PDB entry 8D37 | electron microscopy, 2.65 A resolution | chains A and C of the 5 polymer chains in the assembly

== Chain A ==
Molecule: DNA polymerase subunit gamma-1
Source organism: Homo sapiens
Notes: EC 2.7.7.7
Reference sequence: P54098 (DPOG1_HUMAN); residue numbers follow UniProt; this construct covers 1-1239
Chain sequence (1245 residues; each row starts with the number of its first residue):
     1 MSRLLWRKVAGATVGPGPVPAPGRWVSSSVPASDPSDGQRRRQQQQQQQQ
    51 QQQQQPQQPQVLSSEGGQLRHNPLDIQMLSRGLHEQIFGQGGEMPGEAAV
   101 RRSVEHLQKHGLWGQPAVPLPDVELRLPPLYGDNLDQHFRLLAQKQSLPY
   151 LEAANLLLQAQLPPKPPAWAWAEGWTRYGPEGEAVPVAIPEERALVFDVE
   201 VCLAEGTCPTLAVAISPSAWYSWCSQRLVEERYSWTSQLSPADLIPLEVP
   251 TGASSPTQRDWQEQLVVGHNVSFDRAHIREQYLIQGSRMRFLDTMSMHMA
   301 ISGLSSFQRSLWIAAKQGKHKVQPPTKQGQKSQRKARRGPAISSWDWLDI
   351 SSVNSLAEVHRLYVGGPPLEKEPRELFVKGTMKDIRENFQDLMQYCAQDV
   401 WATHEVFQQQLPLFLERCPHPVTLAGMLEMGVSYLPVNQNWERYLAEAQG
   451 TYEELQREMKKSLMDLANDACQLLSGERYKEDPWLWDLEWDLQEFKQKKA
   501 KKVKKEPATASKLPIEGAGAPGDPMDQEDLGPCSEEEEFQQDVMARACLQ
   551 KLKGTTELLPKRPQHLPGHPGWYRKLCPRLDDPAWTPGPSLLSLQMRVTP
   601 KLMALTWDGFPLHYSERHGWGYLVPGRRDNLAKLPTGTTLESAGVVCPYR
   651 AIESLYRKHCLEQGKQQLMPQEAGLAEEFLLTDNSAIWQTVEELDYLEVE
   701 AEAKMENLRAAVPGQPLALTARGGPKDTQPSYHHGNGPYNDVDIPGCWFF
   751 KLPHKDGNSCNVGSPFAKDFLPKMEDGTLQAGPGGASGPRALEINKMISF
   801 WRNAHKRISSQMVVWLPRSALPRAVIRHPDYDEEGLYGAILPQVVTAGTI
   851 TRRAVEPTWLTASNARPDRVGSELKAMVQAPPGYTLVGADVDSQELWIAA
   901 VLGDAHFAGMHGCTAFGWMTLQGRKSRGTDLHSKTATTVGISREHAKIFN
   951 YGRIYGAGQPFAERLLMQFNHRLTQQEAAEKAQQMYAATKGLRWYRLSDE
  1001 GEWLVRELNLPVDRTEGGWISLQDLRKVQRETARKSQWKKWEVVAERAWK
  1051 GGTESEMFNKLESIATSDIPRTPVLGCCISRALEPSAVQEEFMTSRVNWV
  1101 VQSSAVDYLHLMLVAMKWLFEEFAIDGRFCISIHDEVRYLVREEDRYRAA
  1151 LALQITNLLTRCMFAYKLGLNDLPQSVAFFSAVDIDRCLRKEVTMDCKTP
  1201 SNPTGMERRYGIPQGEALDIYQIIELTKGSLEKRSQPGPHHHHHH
Unresolved in the structure: 1-68, 252-259, 317-341, 500-529, 632-644, 664-729, 998-1048, 1236-1245
Sequence notes: expression tag (1240-1245)
UniProt features mapped onto this chain:
  - region: Gln43 to Gln55 (Does not contribute to polymerase and exonuclease enzymatic activities), Thr858 to Asn864 (Trigger loop)
  - motif: Val196 to Glu200 (Exo I), Val267 to Arg275 (Exo II), Tyr395 to Thr403 (Exo III), Val887 to Leu896 (Pol A), Arg943 to Gly958 (Pol B), His1134 to Val1141 (Pol C)
  - active site: Asp198 (Exonuclease activity)
  - binding site (DNA): Ser306, Ser593, Lys806, Thr849, Thr1094, Ser1095
  - binding site (RNA): Arg579, His754, Gly763, Lys768, Ser863, Arg869
  - binding site (a 2'-deoxyribonucleoside 5'-triphosphate): Asp890, Val891, Ser893, Glu895, Arg943, Lys947, Tyr951, Asp1135
  - binding site (Mg(2+)): Asp890, Val891, Asp1135
  - site (Critical for replication fidelity and mismatch recognition): Arg853, Gln1102
  - natural variant: Arg3 (R3P: In PEOB1 and SANDO), Gln55 (Q55QQ; Q55QQQ), Arg227 (R227W: In PEOB1 and MTDPS4B), Arg232 (R232G: In MTDPS4A; R232H: In LS), Leu244 (L244P: In MTDPS4A), Thr251 (T251I: In PEOB1, MTDPS4A and MTDPS4B), Gly268 (G268A: In PEOB1), Arg275 (R275Q: Found in a patient with epileptic encephalopathy, developmental delay and moderate intellectual disability; uncertain significance), His277 (H277L: In PEOB1; uncertain significance), Gly303 (G303R: In MTDPS4A), Leu304 (L304R: In PEOB1 and SANDO; L304SANDO: In PEOB1), Ser305 (S305R: In MTDPS4A), 52 further natural variant entries in UniProt
  - mutagenesis: Asp198 (D198A: Abolishes exonuclease activity; when associated with A-200. Decreases polymerase exonucleolytic proofreading by 30-fold for the T:G mismatch and by 14-fold for the A:A mismatch ...), Glu200 (E200A: Abolishes exonuclease activity; when associated with A-198. Decreases polymerase exonucleolytic proofreading by 30-fold for the T:G mismatch and by 14-fold for the A:A mismatch ...), Asp274 (D274A: Unable to idle at the 5'-end of the nascent DNA strand. Continues DNA synthesis into double-stranded DNA past the 5'-end creating a flap structure that cannot be ligated), Lys498 (K498C: Decreases processive DNA synthesis), Lys499 (K499C: Decreases processive DNA synthesis), Lys501 (K501C: Decreases processive DNA synthesis), Val543 to Leu558 (Markedly decreases the stimulation by POLG2, resulting in impaired processive DNA synthesis), Leu549 (L549N: Decreases processive DNA synthesis), Leu552 (L552N: Decreases processive DNA synthesis), Lys553 (K553N: Decreases processive DNA synthesis), Arg853 (R853A: Abolishes primer DNA extention in the presence of dNTPs. Impairs intrinsic polymerase processivity. Enhances exonuclease activity leading to primer DNA degradation), Asp890 (D890N: Abolishes DNA polymerase activity), 1 further mutagenesis entry in UniProt
Disulfides: Cys418-Cys1077
Metal / ion sites: Ca2+: Asp890, Val891, Asp1135 (together with 2'-deoxycytidine-5'-triphosphate)
Small-molecule neighbours: 2'-deoxycytidine-5'-triphosphate (DCP): Arg853, Asp890, Val891, Asp892, Ser893, Gln894, Glu895, His932, Arg943, Lys947, Ile948, Tyr951, Asp1135

== Chain C ==
Molecule: DNA polymerase subunit gamma-2, mitochondrial
Source organism: Homo sapiens
Reference sequence: Q9UHN1 (DPOG2_HUMAN); residues 1-485 here = UniProt positions 1-485
Chain sequence (491 residues; numbered 1 to 491; the number before each row is that of its first residue):
     1 MRSRVAVRACHKVCRCLLSGFGGRVDAGQPELLTERSSPKGGHVKSHAEL
    51 EGNGEHPEAPGSGEGSEALLEICQRRHFLSGSKQQLSRDSLLSGCHPGFG
   101 PLGVELRKNLAAEWWTSVVVFREQVFPVDALHHKPGPLLPGDSAFRLVSA
   151 ETLREILQDKELSKEQLVAFLENVLKTSGKLRENLLHGALEHYVNCLDLV
   201 NKRLPYGLAQIGVCFHPVFDTKQIRNGVKSIGEKTEASLVWFTPPRTSNQ
   251 WLDFWLRHRLQWWRKFAMSPSNFSSSDCQDEEGRKGNKLYYNFPWGKELI
   301 ETLWNLGDHELLHMYPGNVSKLHGRDGRKNVVPCVLSVNGDLDRGMLAYL
   351 YDSFQLTENSFTRKKNLHRKVLKLHPCLAPIKVALDVGRGPTLELRQVCQ
   401 GLFNELLENGISVWPGYLETMQSSLEQLYSKYDEMSILFTVLVTETTLEN
   451 GLIHLRSRDTTMKEMMHISKLKDFLIKYISSAKNVHHHHHH
Unresolved in the structure: 1-66, 220-227, 356-367, 486-491
Sequence notes: expression tag (486-491)
UniProt features mapped onto this chain:
  - modified residue: Ser38 (Phosphoserine)
  - natural variant: Arg182 (R182W: In MTDPS16), Gly416 (G416A: No functional deficit), Asp433 (D433Y: In MTDPS16B), Gly451 (G451E: In PEOA4)

== How chain A and chain C interact ==
Residue-residue contacts (22):
  Glu231(A) with Glu449(C)
  Arg232(A) with Leu448(C); Glu449(C)
  Tyr233(A) with Thr447(C); Leu448(C), hydrogen bond (backbone-backbone); Glu449(C), hydrogen bond (backbone-backbone); Asn450(C); Gly451(C); Ile468(C)
  Ser234(A) with Leu448(C), hydrogen bond (backbone-backbone)
  Trp235(A) with Glu394(C)
  Thr236(A) with Glu394(C), hydrogen bond
  Leu530(A) with Gly327(C); Arg328(C)
  Gly531(A) with Asp326(C); Gly327(C)
  Cys533(A) with Gln250(C)
  Ser534(A) with Gln250(C); Trp251(C); Phe254(C)
  Glu535(A) with Arg257(C)
  Glu536(A) with Arg257(C), salt bridge
Also at the interface, not in a pair above, chain A (13 interface residues in all): Pro532
Also at the interface, not in a pair above, chain C (15 interface residues in all): Thr247

== Overview ==
The interface between chain A and chain C involves 13 residues on one side and 15 on the other; the contacts
include 4 hydrogen bonds and 1 salt bridge. Polar contacts include Glu536(A)-Arg257(C), Thr236(A)-Glu394(C)
and Tyr233(A)-Leu448(C). Ligands of chain A: 2'-deoxycytidine-5'-triphosphate.
Here chain A is DNA polymerase subunit gamma-1 and chain C is DNA polymerase subunit gamma-2, mitochondrial,
both from Homo sapiens. Entry 8D37 (Human mitochondrial DNA polymerase gamma ternary complex with GT basepair
in replication conformer) was determined by electron microscopy together with 8D33, 8D3R and 8D42 from the
same study.
